3BD0 - chain A; structure by X-ray diffraction, 3.01 A resolution.

# Chain A
Molecule: Protein MEMO1
Organism: Homo sapiens
UniProtKB: Q9Y316 (MEMO1_HUMAN); residue numbers follow UniProt; this construct covers 5-297
Sequence (293 residues; each row starts with the number of its first residue):
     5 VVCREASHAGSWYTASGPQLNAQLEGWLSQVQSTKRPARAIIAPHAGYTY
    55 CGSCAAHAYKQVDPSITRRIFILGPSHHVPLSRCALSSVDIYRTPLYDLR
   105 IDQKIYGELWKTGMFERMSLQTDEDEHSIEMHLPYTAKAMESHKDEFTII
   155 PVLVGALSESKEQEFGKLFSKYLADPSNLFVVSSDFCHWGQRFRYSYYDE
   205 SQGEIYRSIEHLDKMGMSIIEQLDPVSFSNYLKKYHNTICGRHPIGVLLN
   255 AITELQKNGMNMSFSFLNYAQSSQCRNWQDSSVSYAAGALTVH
Curated features (UniProtKB/Swiss-Prot):
  - modified residue: Tyr210 (Phosphotyrosine)
  - mutagenesis: Trp16 (W16A: Abolishes interaction with ERBB2), His49 (H49A: Abolishes interaction with ERBB2), Tyr54 (Y54A: Diminishes interaction with ERBB2), His81 (H81A: Abolishes interaction with ERBB2), His192 (H192A: Abolishes interaction with ERBB2), Cys244 (C244A: Abolishes interaction with ERBB2)

# Overview
From UniProt: 6 mutagenesis sites.
Chain A is Protein MEMO1 (Homo sapiens); the structure, Crystal structure of Memo, form II, was determined by
X-ray diffraction together with 3BCZ from the same study.
